Entry 6UDJ (electron microscopy, 2.50 A resolution); this record covers chains J and P of the 18 polymer chains in the assembly.

Chain J (and P):
Molecule: Envelope glycoprotein gp120
From: Human immunodeficiency virus 1
Notes: chain P of this document is another copy of the same molecule, construct and numbering; everything in this record applies to it too
UniProtKB: Q2N0S6 (Q2N0S6_9HIV1); the construct lacks a stretch of the UniProt sequence and is renumbered around it, so the offset changes along the chain: 33-135 = UniProt 32-134; 144-185 = UniProt 135-176; 188-309 = UniProt 187-308; 312-321 = UniProt 309-318; 2 more segments
Amino-acid sequence (479 residues; numbered 33 to 513 plus 11 insertion-coded residues; 13 numbers in that range are skipped by the numbering (no residue carries them; nothing is unmodelled there); the number before each row is that of its first residue; a row labelled like 185A-185J holds insertion residues (185A, then the next letters in order)):
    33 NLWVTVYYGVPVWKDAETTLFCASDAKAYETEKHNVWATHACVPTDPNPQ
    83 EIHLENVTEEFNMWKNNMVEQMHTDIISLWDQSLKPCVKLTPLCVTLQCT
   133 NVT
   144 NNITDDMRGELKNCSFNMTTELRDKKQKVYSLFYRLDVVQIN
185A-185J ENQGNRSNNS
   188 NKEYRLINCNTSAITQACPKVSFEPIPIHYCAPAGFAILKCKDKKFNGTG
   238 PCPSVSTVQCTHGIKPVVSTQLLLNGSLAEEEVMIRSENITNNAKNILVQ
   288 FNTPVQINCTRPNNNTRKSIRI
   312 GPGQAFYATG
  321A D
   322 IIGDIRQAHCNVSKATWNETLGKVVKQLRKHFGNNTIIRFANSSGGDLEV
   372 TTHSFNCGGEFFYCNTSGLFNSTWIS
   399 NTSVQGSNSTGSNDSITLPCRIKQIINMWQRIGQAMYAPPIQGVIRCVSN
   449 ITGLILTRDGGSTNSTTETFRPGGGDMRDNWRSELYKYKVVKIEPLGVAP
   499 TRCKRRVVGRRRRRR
Disordered / not traced: 33, 58-64, 79-81, 144-151, 185A-185J, 399-410, 505-513
Construct notes: conflict Asn332 (Thr330 in Q2N0S6), Cys501 (Ala498 in Q2N0S6); expression tag (509-513)
Disulfide bonds: Cys54-Cys74, Cys119-Cys205, Cys126-Cys196, Cys131-Cys157, Cys218-Cys247, Cys228-Cys239, Cys296-Cys331, Cys378-Cys445, Cys385-Cys418
Covalent attachments: N-acetylglucosamine (NAG) linked to Asn88, Asn133, Asn156, Asn160, Asn234, Asn262, Asn295, Asn301, Asn339, Asn355, Asn363, Asn386, Asn392, Asn448; glycan linked to Asn197, Asn276, Asn332
From the paper describing this entry:
  - mutagenesis - A316E (3.2-fold): decreased binding to 1-18 Fab Heavy Chain
  - post-translational modification sites: Asn197, Asn276

Interface between chain J and chain P:
Residue-residue contacts (24):
  Pro124(J) - Arg166(P)  hydrogen bond (backbone-side chain)
  Cys126(J) - Glu164(P)
  Cys126(J) - Leu165(P)
  Cys126(J) - Arg166(P)  hydrogen bond (backbone-backbone)
  Val127(J) - Leu165(P)
  Val127(J) - Arg166(P)
  Val127(J) - Asp167(P)
  Thr128(J) - Leu165(P)
  Thr128(J) - Asp167(P)  hydrogen bond
  Thr128(J) - Lys168(P)  hydrogen bond
  Asn160(J) - Arg166(P)  hydrogen bond (backbone-side chain)
  Thr162(J) - Arg166(P)
  Lys169(J) - Arg166(P)
  Ile184(J) - Leu165(P)  hydrophobic
  Arg192(J) - Leu165(P)
  Cys196(J) - Glu164(P)
  Cys196(J) - Pro313(P)
  Asn197(J) - Glu164(P)
  Asn197(J) - Arg308(P)  hydrogen bond (backbone-side chain)
  Asn197(J) - Gly314(P)
  Thr198(J) - Gly314(P)
  Ser199(J) - Pro313(P)
  Ser199(J) - Gly314(P)
  Ala200(J) - Pro313(P)
Interface residues without a listed pair, chain J (16 interface residues in all): Thr123, Met161
Interface residues without a listed pair, chain P (9 interface residues in all): Gly312

Overview:
16 residues of chain J face 9 of chain P across their interface, with 6 hydrogen bonds. Polar pairs include
Pro124(J)-Arg166(P), Thr128(J)-Asp167(P) and Thr128(J)-Lys168(P). The paper reports that A316E of chain J
reduces binding to 1-18 Fab Heavy Chain; modification sites Asn197(J) and Asn276(J).
Chain J and chain P are both Envelope glycoprotein gp120 (Human immunodeficiency virus 1); the structure,
HIV-1 bNAb 1-18 in complex with BG505 SOSIP.664 and 10-1074, was determined by electron microscopy (same
publication as 6UDK).
